Entry 5WQ7 (electron microscopy, 3.04 A resolution); this record covers chains A and C of the 15 polymer chains in the assembly.

[Chain A (and C)]
Molecule: Putative type II secretion system protein D
From: Escherichia coli K-12
Notes: chain C of this document is another copy of the same molecule, construct and numbering; everything in this record applies to it too
UniProtKB: P45758 (GSPD_ECOLI); residues 1-627 here correspond to UniProt positions 24-650 (UniProt number = residue number + 23)
Sequence (627 residues; row label = number of the first residue in the row):
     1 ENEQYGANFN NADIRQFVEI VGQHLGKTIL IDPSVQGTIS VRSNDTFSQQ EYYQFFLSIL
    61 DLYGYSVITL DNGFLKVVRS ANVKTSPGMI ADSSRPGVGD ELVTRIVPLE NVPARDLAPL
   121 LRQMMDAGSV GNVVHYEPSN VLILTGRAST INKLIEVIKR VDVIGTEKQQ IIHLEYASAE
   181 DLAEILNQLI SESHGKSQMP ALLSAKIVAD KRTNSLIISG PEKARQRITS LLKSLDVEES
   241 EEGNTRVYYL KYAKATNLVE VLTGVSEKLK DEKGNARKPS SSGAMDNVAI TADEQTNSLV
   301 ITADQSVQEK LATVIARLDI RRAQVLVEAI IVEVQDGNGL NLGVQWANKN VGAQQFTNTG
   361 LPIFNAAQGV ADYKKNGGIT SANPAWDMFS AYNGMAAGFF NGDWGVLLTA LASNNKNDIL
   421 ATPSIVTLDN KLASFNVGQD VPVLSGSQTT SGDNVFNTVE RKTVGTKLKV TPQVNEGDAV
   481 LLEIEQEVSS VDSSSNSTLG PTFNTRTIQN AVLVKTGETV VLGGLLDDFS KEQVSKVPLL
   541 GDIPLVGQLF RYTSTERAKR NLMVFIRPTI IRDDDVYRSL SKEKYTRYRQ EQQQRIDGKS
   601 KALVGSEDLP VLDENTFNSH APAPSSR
Not modelled in the structure: 1-98, 191-205, 268-287, 446-457, 618-627
UniProt features mapped onto this chain:
  - site: Gly-438 (May serve as a pivot that allows opening of the central gate for substrate egress)

[How chain A and chain C interact]
Pairs across the interface - 26 pairs, chain A then chain C:
  Lys-601(A) / Pro-544(C)
  Ala-602(A) / Pro-544(C)
  Ala-602(A) / Leu-545(C)
  Leu-603(A) / Gly-541(C)
  Leu-603(A) / Ile-543(C)
  Leu-603(A) / Pro-544(C)
  Leu-603(A) / Gly-547(C)
  Leu-603(A) / Gln-548(C)
  Leu-603(A) / Arg-551(C)
  Val-604(A) / Leu-340(C)  hydrophobic
  Val-604(A) / Glu-532(C)
  Val-604(A) / Gln-548(C)  hydrogen bond (backbone-side chain)
  Val-604(A) / Thr-553(C)
  Gly-605(A) / Glu-532(C)
  Ser-606(A) / Ser-530(C)
  Ser-606(A) / Lys-531(C)
  Ser-606(A) / Glu-532(C)  hydrogen bond
  Ser-606(A) / Thr-555(C)
  Glu-607(A) / Asn-338(C)
  Glu-607(A) / Ser-530(C)  hydrogen bond (backbone-side chain)
  Glu-607(A) / Thr-555(C)
  Glu-607(A) / Arg-557(C)
  Asp-608(A) / Arg-557(C)  hydrogen bond (backbone-side chain)
  Leu-609(A) / Asp-528(C)
  Leu-609(A) / Ser-530(C)
  Pro-610(A) / Asp-528(C)
Interface residues without a listed pair, chain C (18 interface residues in all): Leu-342, Glu-556

[Summary]
10 residues of chain A face 18 of chain C across their interface, with 4 hydrogen bonds. Polar contacts
include Val-604(A)/Gln-548(C), Ser-606(A)/Glu-532(C) and Glu-607(A)/Ser-530(C).
Both chains are Putative type II secretion system protein D (Escherichia coli K-12). Entry 5WQ7 (CryoEM
structure of type II secretion system secretin GspD in E.coli K12) was determined by electron microscopy,
deposited together with 5WQ8 and 5WQ9.
